PDB entry 8IYH | electron microscopy, 3.30 A resolution | chains A and G of the 5 polymer chains in the assembly

Chain A:
Name: Guanine nucleotide-binding protein G(I)/G(S)/G(T) subunit beta-1
From: Homo sapiens
UniProt: P62873 (GBB1_HUMAN); residues 3-340 here = UniProt positions 3-340
Chain sequence (350 residues; row label = number of the first residue in the row; numbers below 1 keep their minus sign (Met-9 is residue -9)):
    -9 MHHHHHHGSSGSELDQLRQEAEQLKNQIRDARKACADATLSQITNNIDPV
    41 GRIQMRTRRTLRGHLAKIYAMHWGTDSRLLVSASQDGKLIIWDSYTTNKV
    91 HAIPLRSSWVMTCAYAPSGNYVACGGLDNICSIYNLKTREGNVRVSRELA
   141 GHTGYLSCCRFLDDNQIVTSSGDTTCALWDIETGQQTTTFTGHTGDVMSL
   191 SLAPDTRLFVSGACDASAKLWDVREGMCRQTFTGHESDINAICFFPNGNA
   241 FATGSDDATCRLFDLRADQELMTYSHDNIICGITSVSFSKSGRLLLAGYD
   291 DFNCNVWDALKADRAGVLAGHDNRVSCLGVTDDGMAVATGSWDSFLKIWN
Unresolved in the structure: -9 to 2
Sequence notes: initiating methionine (-9); expression tag (-8 to 2)
Curated features (UniProtKB/Swiss-Prot):
  - modified residue: His266 (Phosphohistidine)
  - natural variant: Leu30 (L30F: In MRD42; uncertain significance), Arg52 (R52G: In MRD42), Gly64 (G64V: In MRD42), Asp76 (D76E: In MRD42; D76G: In MRD42), Gly77 (G77S: In MRD42), Lys78 (K78R: In MRD42), Ile80 (I80N: In MRD42; I80T: In MRD42), His91 (H91R: In MRD42; uncertain significance), Ala92 (A92T: In MRD42), Pro94 (P94S: In MRD42), Leu95 (L95P: In MRD42), Arg96 (R96L: In MRD42), 5 further natural variant entries in UniProt

Chain G:
Name: Guanine nucleotide-binding protein G(I)/G(S)/G(O) subunit gamma-2
From: Homo sapiens
UniProt: P59768 (GBG2_HUMAN); numbering as in UniProt (aligned over 1-71)
Chain sequence (71 residues; numbered 1 to 71; the number before each row is that of its first residue):
     1 MASNNTASIAQARKLVEQLKMEANIDRIKVSKAAADLMAYCEAHAKEDPL
    51 LTPVPASENPFREKKFFCAIL
Unresolved in the structure: 1-6, 63-71
Curated features (UniProtKB/Swiss-Prot):
  - modified residue: Ala2 (N-acetylalanine), Cys68 (Cysteine methyl ester)
  - lipidation: Cys68 (S-geranylgeranyl cysteine)

Interface between chain A and chain G:
Contacting residue pairs (72):
  Leu4(A) - Ile9(G)
  Leu7(A) - Ile9(G)
  Leu7(A) - Ala12(G)  hydrophobic
  Glu10(A) - Val16(G)
  Ala11(A) - Leu19(G)
  Leu14(A) - Leu19(G)  hydrophobic
  Ile18(A) - Leu19(G)
  Ile18(A) - Glu22(G)
  Ile18(A) - Ala23(G)  hydrophobic
  Ala21(A) - Arg27(G)
  Cys25(A) - Ile28(G)
  Cys25(A) - Lys29(G)
  Cys25(A) - Val30(G)  hydrogen bond (backbone-backbone)
  Ala26(A) - Val30(G)  hydrophobic
  Asp27(A) - Lys29(G)
  Asp27(A) - Ser31(G)  hydrogen bond
  Ala28(A) - Val30(G)
  Ala28(A) - Ser31(G)
  Leu30(A) - Ala34(G)  hydrophobic
  Ile33(A) - Ser31(G)
  Ile33(A) - Ala34(G)  hydrophobic
  Ile33(A) - Met38(G)  hydrophobic
  Ile37(A) - Met38(G)  hydrophobic
  Met45(A) - Leu50(G)  hydrophobic
  Arg48(A) - Phe61(G)
  Arg49(A) - Pro60(G)
  Arg49(A) - Phe61(G)  hydrogen bond (side chain-backbone)
  Arg49(A) - Arg62(G)
  Ser84(A) - Phe61(G)
  Tyr85(A) - Pro60(G)
  Tyr85(A) - Phe61(G)  hydrophobic
  Cys218(A) - Gln18(G)
  Thr221(A) - Glu22(G)
  Phe235(A) - Leu37(G)  hydrophobic
  Phe235(A) - Tyr40(G)  hydrophobic
  Phe235(A) - Cys41(G)  hydrophobic
  Pro236(A) - Tyr40(G)
  Asn237(A) - Tyr40(G)
  Ala240(A) - Leu37(G)  hydrophobic
  Arg256(A) - Arg27(G)
  Arg256(A) - Ile28(G)  hydrogen bond (backbone-backbone)
  Arg256(A) - Lys32(G)
  Arg256(A) - Asp36(G)  salt bridge
  Ala257(A) - Ile28(G)
  Asp258(A) - Arg27(G)  salt bridge
  Gln259(A) - Val30(G)
  Leu261(A) - Val30(G)  hydrophobic
  Leu261(A) - Leu37(G)  hydrophobic
  Ser279(A) - Asp48(G)  hydrogen bond
  Ser279(A) - Leu50(G)
  Lys280(A) - Glu47(G)
  Lys280(A) - Asp48(G)
  Ser281(A) - Tyr40(G)
  Ser281(A) - Cys41(G)
  Ser281(A) - His44(G)
  Ser281(A) - Asp48(G)  hydrogen bond
  Ser281(A) - Leu51(G)
  Gly282(A) - Cys41(G)  hydrogen bond (backbone-side chain)
  Arg283(A) - Cys41(G)  hydrogen bond (backbone-side chain)
  Arg283(A) - Leu51(G)
  Leu284(A) - Leu51(G)  hydrophobic
  Leu300(A) - Met38(G)  hydrophobic
  Leu300(A) - Cys41(G)  hydrophobic
  Val320(A) - Leu50(G)  hydrophobic
  Gly324(A) - Pro49(G)
  Gly324(A) - Leu50(G)
  Met325(A) - Pro49(G)  hydrophobic
  Met325(A) - Pro60(G)
  Ala326(A) - Phe61(G)  hydrophobic
  Ile338(A) - Phe61(G)  hydrophobic
  Asn340(A) - Val54(G)
  Asn340(A) - Asn59(G)  hydrogen bond
Also at the interface, not in a pair above, chain A (54 interface residues in all): Glu3, Lys15, Gln17, Ala24, Thr29, Thr34, Arg219, Gln220, Leu252, Asp254, Asp323
Also at the interface, not in a pair above, chain G (36 interface residues in all): Ser8, Arg13, Ile25, Asp26, Ala33, Ala45

In short:
54 residues of chain A face 36 of chain G across their interface; the contacts include 9 hydrogen bonds and 2
salt bridges. Polar pairs include Arg256(A)-Asp36(G), Asp258(A)-Arg27(G) and Asp27(A)-Ser31(G).
Here chain A is Guanine nucleotide-binding protein G(I)/G(S)/G(T) subunit beta-1 and chain G is Guanine
nucleotide-binding protein G(I)/G(S)/G(O) subunit gamma-2, both from Homo sapiens. Entry 8IYH (Structure of
MK6892-GPR109A-G-protein complex) was determined by electron microscopy (same publication as 8IY9, 8IYW, 8JER
and 8JHN).
